6CA0 - chains D and F of the 10 polymer chains in the assembly; structure by electron microscopy, 5.75 A resolution (low resolution: residue-level contacts below are approximate; hydrogen-bond / salt-bridge calls are withheld).

# Chain D
Molecule: DNA-directed RNA polymerase subunit beta'
Source organism: Escherichia coli (strain K12)
Notes: EC 2.7.7.6
UniProtKB: P0A8T7 (RPOC_ECOLI); residue numbers follow UniProt; this construct covers 1-1407
Amino-acid sequence (1407 residues; numbered 1 to 1407; the number before each row is that of its first residue):
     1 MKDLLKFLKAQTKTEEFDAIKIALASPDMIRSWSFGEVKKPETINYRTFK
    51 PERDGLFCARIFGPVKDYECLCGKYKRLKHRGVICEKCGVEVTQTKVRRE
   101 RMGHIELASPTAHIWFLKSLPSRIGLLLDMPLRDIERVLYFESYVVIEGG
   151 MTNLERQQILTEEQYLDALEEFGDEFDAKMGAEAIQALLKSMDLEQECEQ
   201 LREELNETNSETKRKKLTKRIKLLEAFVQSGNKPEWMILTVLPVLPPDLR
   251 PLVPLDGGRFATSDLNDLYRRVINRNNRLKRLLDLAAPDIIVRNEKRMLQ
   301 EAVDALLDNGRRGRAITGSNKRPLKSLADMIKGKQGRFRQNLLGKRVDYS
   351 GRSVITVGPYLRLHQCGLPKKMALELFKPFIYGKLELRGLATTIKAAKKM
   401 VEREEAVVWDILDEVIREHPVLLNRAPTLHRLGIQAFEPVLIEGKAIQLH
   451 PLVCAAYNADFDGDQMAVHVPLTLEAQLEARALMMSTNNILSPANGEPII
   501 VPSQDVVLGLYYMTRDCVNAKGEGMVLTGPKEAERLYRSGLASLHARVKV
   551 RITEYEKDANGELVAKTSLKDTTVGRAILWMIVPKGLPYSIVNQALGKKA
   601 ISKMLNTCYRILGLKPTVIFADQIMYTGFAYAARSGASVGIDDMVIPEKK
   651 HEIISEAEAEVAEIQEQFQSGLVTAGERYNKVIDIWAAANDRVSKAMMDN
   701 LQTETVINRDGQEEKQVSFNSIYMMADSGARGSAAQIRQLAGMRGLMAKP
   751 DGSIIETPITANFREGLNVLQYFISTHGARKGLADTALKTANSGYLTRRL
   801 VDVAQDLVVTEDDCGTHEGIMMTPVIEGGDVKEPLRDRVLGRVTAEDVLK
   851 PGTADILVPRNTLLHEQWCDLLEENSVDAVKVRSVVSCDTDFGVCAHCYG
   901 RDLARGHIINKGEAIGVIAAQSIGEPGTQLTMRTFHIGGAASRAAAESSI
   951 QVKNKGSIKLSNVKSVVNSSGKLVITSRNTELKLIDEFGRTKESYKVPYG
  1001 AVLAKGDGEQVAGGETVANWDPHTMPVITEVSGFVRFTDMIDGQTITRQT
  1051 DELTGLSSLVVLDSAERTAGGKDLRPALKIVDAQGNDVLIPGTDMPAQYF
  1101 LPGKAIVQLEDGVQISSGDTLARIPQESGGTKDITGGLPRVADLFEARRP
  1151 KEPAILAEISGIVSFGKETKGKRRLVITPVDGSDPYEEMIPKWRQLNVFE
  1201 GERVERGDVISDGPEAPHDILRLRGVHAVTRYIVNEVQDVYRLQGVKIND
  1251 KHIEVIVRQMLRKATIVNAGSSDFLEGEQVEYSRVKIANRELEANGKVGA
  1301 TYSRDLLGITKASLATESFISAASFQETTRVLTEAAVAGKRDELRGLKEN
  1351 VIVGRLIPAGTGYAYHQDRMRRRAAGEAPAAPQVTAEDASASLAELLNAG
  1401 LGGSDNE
Disordered / not traced: 1-13, 933-943, 1377-1407
Swiss-Prot annotation at these positions:
  - binding site (Zn(2+)): C70, C72, C85, C88, C814, C888, C895, C898
  - binding site (Mg(2+)): D460, D462, D464
  - modified residue: K983 (N6-acetyllysine)
  - mutagenesis: Q504 (Q504P: Resistant to antibiotics salinamide A and B), N690 (N690D: Resistant to antibiotics salinamide A and B), M697 (M697V: Resistant to antibiotics salinamide A and B), A735 (A735T: Resistant to antibiotics salinamide A and B), R738 (R738C/H/P/S: Resistant to antibiotics salinamide A and B), A748 (A748E: Resistant to antibiotics salinamide A and B), P758 (P758S/T: Resistant to antibiotics salinamide A and B), F763 (F763C: Resistant to antibiotics salinamide A and B), S775 (S775A: Resistant to antibiotics salinamide A and B), A779 (A779T/V: Resistant to antibiotics salinamide A and B), R780 (R780C: Resistant to antibiotics salinamide A and B), G782 (G782A/C: Resistant to antibiotics salinamide A and B), 1 further mutagenesis entry in UniProt

# Chain F
Molecule: RNA polymerase sigma factor RpoD
Source organism: Escherichia coli (strain K12)
UniProtKB: P00579 (RPOD_ECOLI); residue numbers follow UniProt; this construct covers 1-613
Amino-acid sequence (613 residues; numbered 1 to 613; the number before each row is that of its first residue):
     1 MEQNPQSQLKLLVTRGKEQGYLTYAEVNDHLPEDIVDSDQIEDIIQMIND
    51 MGIQVMEEAPDADDLMLAENTADEDAAEAAAQVLSSVESEIGRTTDPVRM
   101 YMREMGTVELLTREGEIDIAKRIEDGINQVQCSVAEYPEAITYLLEQYDR
   151 VEAEEARLSDLITGFVDPNAEEDLAPTATHVGSELSQEDLDDDEDEDEED
   201 GDDDSADDDNSIDPELAREKFAELRAQYVVTRDTIKAKGRSHATAQEEIL
   251 KLSEVFKQFRLVPKQFDYLVNSMRVMMDRVRTQERLIMKLCVEQCKMPKK
   301 NFITLFTGNETSDTWFNAAIAMNKPWSEKLHDVSEEVHRALQKLQQIEEE
   351 TGLTIEQVKDINRRMSIGEAKARRAKKEMVEANLRLVISIAKKYTNRGLQ
   401 FLDLIQEGNIGLMKAVDKFEYRRGYKFSTYATWWIRQAITRSIADQARTI
   451 RIPVHMIETINKLNRISRQMLQEMGREPTPEELAERMLMPEDKIRKVLKI
   501 AKEPISMETPIGDDEDSHLGDFIEDTTLELPLDSATTESLRAATHDVLAG
   551 LTAREAKVLRMRFGIDMNTDYTLEEVGKQFDVTRERIRQIEAKALRKLRH
   601 PSRSEVLRSFLDD
Disordered / not traced: 1-89, 168-212, 237-242, 613
Swiss-Prot annotation at these positions:
  - DNA-binding region: L573 to A592 (H-T-H motif)
  - region: R584 to R599 (Interaction with anti-sigma factors)
  - motif: D403 to Q406 (Interaction with polymerase core subunit RpoC)
  - site: R562 (Interaction with anti-sigma factors)
  - mutagenesis: A553 (A553D: Disrupts the interaction with Escherichia phage lambda antitermination protein Q), R596 (R596D/E: 2-fold reduction in activation of class II Crp-dependent promoters)
What the authors report for this chain:
  - binding site for the 35-nt DNA strand: R157
  - conformationally variable residues (loop rearrangement): V151 to L158
  - mutagenesis - R157A, R157E: decreased catalytic activity
  - mutagenesis - R157A, R157E: unchanged binding to promoter DNA
  - mutagenesis - R157A, R157E: unchanged catalytic activity on premelted DNA (TIS)

# Chain D / chain F interface
Contacting residue pairs - 70 pairs, chain D then chain F:
  E42(D) with R451(F)
  T43(D) with T449(F)
  Y46(D) with I450(F); R451(F); P453(F)
  R77(D) with G564(F); D570(F)
  K79(D) with T569(F)
  Y140(D) with M100(F)
  E142(D) with M100(F)
  R250(D) with M507(F)
  P251(D) with M507(F)
  L255(D) with L519(F); I523(F)
  G257(D) with K502(F)
  G258(D) with K502(F)
  R259(D) with K502(F); I505(F)
  F260(D) with I505(F)
  A261(D) with I505(F); M507(F)
  T262(D) with I505(F); S506(F); M507(F); E508(F)
  S263(D) with M507(F); E508(F)
  D264(D) with S506(F)
  R270(D) with T449(F)
  R271(D) with Q400(F)
  R275(D) with D403(F)
  R278(D) with D403(F); Q406(F); E407(F); I410(F)
  R281(D) with E407(F); I410(F)
  L282(D) with Q406(F)
  L285(D) with M413(F)
  P288(D) with K377(F)
  I290(D) with Y101(F); E104(F); E381(F)
  I291(D) with Y101(F); Q406(F); N409(F)
  R293(D) with E104(F)
  N294(D) with P97(F); Y101(F); Q406(F)
  E295(D) with Q406(F)
  R297(D) with P97(F); M100(F); Y101(F)
  M298(D) with L402(F); D403(F); Q406(F)
  R312(D) with T95(F)
  G313(D) with T95(F)
  R322(D) with P510(F); D514(F)
  K325(D) with E508(F); H518(F)
  M330(D) with E508(F)
  F338(D) with D516(F)
  T392(D) with S609(F)
  T393(D) with F610(F)
  I394(D) with T536(F)
  K395(D) with D612(F)
  K398(D) with L532(F)
Other interface residues (no listed pair), chain D (52 interface residues in all): I44, K96, R133, V253, N274, E301, N320, K334
Other interface residues (no listed pair), chain F (47 interface residues in all): I91, I405, D445, Q446, P504, T509, L528, S539, F563

# Overview
52 residues of chain D face 47 of chain F across their interface. Curated annotation (UniProt) lists 8
Zn2+-binding residues, 3 Mg2+-binding residues and 13 mutagenesis sites on chain D. From the paper: a binding
site for the 35-nt DNA strand at R157(F); R157A and R157E of chain F reduce catalytic activity.
Here chain D is DNA-directed RNA polymerase subunit beta' and chain F is RNA polymerase sigma factor RpoD,
both from Escherichia coli (strain K12). Entry 6CA0 (Cryo-EM structure of E. coli RNAP sigma70 open complex)
was determined by electron microscopy together with 6C9Y from the same study.
